Entry 7TK2 (electron microscopy, 6.50 A resolution (low resolution: residue-level contacts below are approximate; hydrogen-bond / salt-bridge calls are withheld)); this record covers chains A and E of the 27 polymer chains in the assembly.

# Chain A
Protein: ATP synthase subunit alpha
Organism: Saccharomyces cerevisiae
Reference sequence: P07251 (ATPA_YEAST); residues 1-510 here correspond to UniProt positions 36-545 (UniProt number = residue number + 35)
Chain sequence (510 residues; row label = number of the first residue in the row):
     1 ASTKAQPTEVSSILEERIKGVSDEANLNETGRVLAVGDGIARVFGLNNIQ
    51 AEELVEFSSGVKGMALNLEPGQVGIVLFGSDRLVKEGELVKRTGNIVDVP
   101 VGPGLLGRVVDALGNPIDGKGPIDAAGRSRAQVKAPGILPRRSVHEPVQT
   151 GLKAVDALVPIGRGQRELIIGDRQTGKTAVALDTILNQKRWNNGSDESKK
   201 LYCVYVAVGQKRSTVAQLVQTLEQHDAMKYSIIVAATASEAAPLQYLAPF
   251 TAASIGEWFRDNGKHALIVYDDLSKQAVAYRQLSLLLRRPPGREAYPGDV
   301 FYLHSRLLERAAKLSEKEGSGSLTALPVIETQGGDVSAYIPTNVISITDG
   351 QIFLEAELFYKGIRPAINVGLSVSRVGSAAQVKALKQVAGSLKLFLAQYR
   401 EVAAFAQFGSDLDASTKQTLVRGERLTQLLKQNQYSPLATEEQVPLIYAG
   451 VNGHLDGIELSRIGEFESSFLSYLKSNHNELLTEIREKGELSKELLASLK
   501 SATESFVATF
Disordered / not traced: 1-8, 408-409, 510
Curated features (UniProtKB/Swiss-Prot):
  - binding site (ATP): G171 to T178
  - site: S372 (Required for activity)
  - modified residue (Phosphoserine): S22, S143

# Chain E
Protein: ATP synthase subunit beta
Organism: Saccharomyces cerevisiae
Notes: EC 7.1.2.2
Reference sequence: P00830 (ATPB_YEAST); residues 1-478 here correspond to UniProt positions 34-511 (UniProt number = residue number + 33)
Chain sequence (478 residues; numbered 1 to 478; the number before each row is that of its first residue):
     1 ASAAQSTPITGKVTAVIGAIVDVHFEQSELPAILNALEIKTPQGKLVLEV
    51 AQHLGENTVRTIAMDGTEGLVRGEKVLDTGGPISVPVGRETLGRIINVIG
   101 EPIDERGPIKSKLRKPIHADPPSFAEQSTSAEILETGIKVVDLLAPYARG
   151 GKIGLFGGAGVGKTVFIQELINNIAKAHGGFSVFTGVGERTREGNDLYRE
   201 MKETGVINLEGESKVALVFGQMNEPPGARARVALTGLTIAEYFRDEEGQD
   251 VLLFIDNIFRFTQAGSEVSALLGRIPSAVGYQPTLATDMGLLQERITTTK
   301 KGSVTSVQAVYVPADDLTDPAPATTFAHLDATTVLSRGISELGIYPAVDP
   351 LDSKSRLLDAAVVGQEHYDVASKVQETLQTYKSLQDIIAILGMDELSEQD
   401 KLTVERARKIQRFLSQPFAVAEVFTGIPGKLVRLKDTVASFKAVLEGKYD
   451 NIPEHAFYMVGGIEDVVAKAEKLAAEAN
Disordered / not traced: 1-7, 476-478
Curated features (UniProtKB/Swiss-Prot):
  - binding site (ATP): G157 to T164
  - modified residue: T79 (Phosphothreonine), T204 (Phosphothreonine), S340 (Phosphoserine)

# Chain A / chain E interface
Contacting residue pairs (10; chain A residue first):
  I49(A) - L70(E)
  I49(A) - V71(E)
  Q50(A) - G69(E)
  Q50(A) - L70(E)
  A51(A) - G69(E)
  A51(A) - L70(E)
  L66(A) - G18(E)
  L68(A) - V16(E)
  L68(A) - I17(E)
  P70(A) - T14(E)
Also at the interface, not in a pair above, chain A (11 interface residues in all): N47, N67, I138, Y302, R306
Also at the interface, not in a pair above, chain E (13 interface residues in all): A15, E68, R72, N195, M222, N223

# In short
11 residues of chain A face 13 of chain E across their interface. From UniProt: 8 ATP-binding residues on
chain A; 8 ATP-binding residues on chain E.
Here chain A is ATP synthase subunit alpha and chain E is ATP synthase subunit beta, both from Saccharomyces
cerevisiae. Entry 7TK2 (Yeast ATP synthase State 1binding(a) with 10 mM ATP backbone model) was determined by
electron microscopy together with 7TJS, 7TJT, 7TJU, 7TJV, 7TJW, 7TJX and 30 further entries from the same
study.
